Entry 7KWH (X-ray diffraction, 2.90 A resolution); this record covers chains E and J of the 12 polymer chains in the assembly.

== Chain E (and J) ==
Name: Spermidine N(1)-acetyltransferase
Source organism: Vibrio cholerae serotype O1 (strain ATCC 39315 / El Tor Inaba N16961)
Notes: EC 2.3.1.57; chain J of this document is another copy of the same molecule, construct and numbering; everything in this record applies to it too
UniProtKB: Q9KL03 (ATDA_VIBCH); residue numbers follow UniProt; this construct covers 1-173
Sequence (173 residues; row label = number of the first residue in the row):
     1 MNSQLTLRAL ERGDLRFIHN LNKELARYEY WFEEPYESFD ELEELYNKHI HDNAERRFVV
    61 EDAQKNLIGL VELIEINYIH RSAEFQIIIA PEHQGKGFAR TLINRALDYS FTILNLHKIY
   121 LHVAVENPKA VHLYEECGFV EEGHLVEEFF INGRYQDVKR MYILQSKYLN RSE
Not modelled in the structure: 1-2, 171-173 (chain J: 1-4, 171-173)
Sequence notes: engineered mutation Lys-23 (Asn in Q9KL03), Glu-24 (Asn in Q9KL03), Leu-25 (Arg in Q9KL03), Ala-26 (Asn in Q9KL03), Arg-27 (Ile in Q9KL03), Tyr-28 (Met in Q9KL03), Glu-29 (Ser in Q9KL03)
UniProt features mapped onto this chain:
  - active site: Tyr-134 (Proton donor)
  - binding site (Mg(2+)): Glu-33, Glu-75
  - binding site (spermidine): Glu-33, Glu-41
  - binding site (spermine): Glu-33, Glu-41, His-49 to Asp-52, Glu-84 to Gln-86
  - binding site (acetyl-CoA): Ile-87 to Ile-89, Gln-94 to Arg-100, Asn-127 to Glu-136
  - site: Glu-84 (Could be important for selectivity toward long polyamines)
Reported in the primary citation:
  - mutagenesis - N152L (1.2-fold): increased catalytic activity

== Interface between chain E and chain J ==
Pairs across the interface - 11 pairs, chain E then chain J:
  Ile-79(E) with Ile-113(J); Leu-114(J); Asn-115(J), hydrogen bond (backbone-side chain)
  Arg-81(E) with Tyr-78(J), hydrogen bond (side chain-backbone); Ile-79(J); Arg-81(J); Asn-115(J)
  Ile-113(E) with Ile-79(J)
  Leu-114(E) with Ile-79(J)
  Asn-115(E) with Ile-79(J), hydrogen bond (side chain-backbone); Arg-81(J)
Interface residues without a listed pair, chain E (6 interface residues in all): Tyr-78

== Overview ==
Chain E and chain J each contribute 6 residues to their interface; the contacts include 3 hydrogen bonds.
Among the polar pairs are Ile-79(E)/Asn-115(J) and Arg-81(E)/Tyr-78(J). The paper reports that N152L of chain
E increases catalytic activity.
Both chains are Spermidine N(1)-acetyltransferase (Vibrio cholerae serotype O1 (strain ATCC 39315 / El Tor
Inaba N16961)). Entry 7KWH (Spermidine N-acetyltransferase SpeG K23-Y30 chimera from Vibrio cholerae and
hSSAT) was determined by X-ray diffraction together with 7KWJ, 7KWQ, 7KWX, 7KX2 and 7KX3 from the same study.
